6VR1 - chains A and B of the 3 polymer chains in the assembly; structure by X-ray diffraction, 2.37 A resolution.

[Chain A]
Protein: MHC class I antigen
Source organism: Homo sapiens
Notes: fragment: N-terminal residues, 1-275
UniProtKB: Q861F7 (Q861F7_HUMAN); numbering as in UniProt (aligned over 1-275)
Chain sequence (293 residues; numbered 0 to 292; the number before each row is that of its first residue; numbering starts at 0):
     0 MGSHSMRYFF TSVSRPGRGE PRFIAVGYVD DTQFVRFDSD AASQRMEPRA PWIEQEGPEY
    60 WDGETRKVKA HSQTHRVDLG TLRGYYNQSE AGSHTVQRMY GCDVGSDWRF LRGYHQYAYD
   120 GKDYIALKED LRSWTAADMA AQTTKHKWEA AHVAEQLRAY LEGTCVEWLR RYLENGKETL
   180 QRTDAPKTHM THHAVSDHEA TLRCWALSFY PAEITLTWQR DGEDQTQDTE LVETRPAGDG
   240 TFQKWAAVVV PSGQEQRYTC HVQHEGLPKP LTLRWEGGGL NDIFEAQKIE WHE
Unresolved in the structure: 0, 276-292
Sequence notes: initiating methionine (0); expression tag (276-292)
Disulfide bonds: C101-C164, C203-C259

[Chain B]
Protein: Beta-2-microglobulin
Source organism: Homo sapiens
UniProtKB: P61769 (B2MG_HUMAN); residues 2-100 here correspond to UniProt positions 21-119 (UniProt number = residue number + 19)
Chain sequence (100 residues; each row starts with the number of its first residue):
     1 MIQRTPKIQV YSRHPAENGK SNFLNCYVSG FHPSDIEVDL LKNGERIEKV EHSDLSFSKD
    61 WSFYLLYYTE FTPTEKDEYA CRVNHVTLSQ PKIVKWDRDM
Sequence notes: initiating methionine (1)
UniProt features mapped onto this chain:
  - modified residue: Q3 (Pyrrolidone carboxylic acid)
  - glycosylation: I2 (N-linked (Glc) (glycation) isoleucine), K20 (N-linked (Glc) (glycation) lysine), K42 (N-linked (Glc) (glycation) lysine), K49 (N-linked (Glc) (glycation) lysine), K59 (N-linked (Glc) (glycation) lysine), K92 (N-linked (Glc) (glycation) lysine), K95 (N-linked (Glc) (glycation) lysine)
Disulfide bonds: C26-C81

[How chain A and chain B interact]
Residue-residue contacts (51; chain A residue first):
  F8(A) with S56(B); F57(B)
  F9(A) with F57(B)
  T10(A) with L55(B); F57(B); F63(B)
  V12(A) with S34(B)
  I23(A) with L55(B)
  V25(A) with D54(B)
  Y27(A) with S56(B); Y64(B), hydrogen bond
  Q32(A) with D54(B), hydrogen bond
  R35(A) with D54(B), salt bridge
  R48(A) with D54(B), salt bridge
  H93(A) with M1(B)
  Q96(A) with H32(B), hydrogen bond; F57(B); W61(B), hydrogen bond (side chain-backbone); F63(B)
  R97(A) with F57(B)
  Q115(A) with W61(B)
  Y116(A) with W61(B)
  A117(A) with W61(B), hydrophobic
  D119(A) with M1(B); I2(B), hydrogen bond (backbone-backbone); H32(B)
  G120(A) with H32(B)
  K121(A) with M1(B)
  D122(A) with W61(B), hydrogen bond
  R202(A) with M100(B)
  W204(A) with D99(B)
  V231(A) with Q9(B)
  E232(A) with K7(B), salt bridge; Q9(B), hydrogen bond (backbone-side chain); S29(B), hydrogen bond
  T233(A) with Y27(B)
  R234(A) with Q9(B), hydrogen bond; Y11(B); Y27(B)
  P235(A) with Y11(B), hydrogen bond (backbone-side chain); N25(B); Y27(B)
  A236(A) with R13(B), hydrogen bond (backbone-side chain); N25(B), hydrogen bond (backbone-side chain)
  G237(A) with R13(B), hydrogen bond (backbone-side chain); L66(B)
  D238(A) with R13(B); H14(B), salt bridge
  Q242(A) with Y11(B); S12(B), hydrogen bond (side chain-backbone); R13(B), hydrogen bond (side chain-backbone)
Other interface residues (no listed pair), chain A (34 interface residues in all): S92, T94, M98
Other interface residues (no listed pair), chain B (25 interface residues in all): R4, D35

[Overview]
34 residues of chain A face 25 of chain B across their interface, with 15 hydrogen bonds and 4 salt bridges.
Polar pairs include R35(A)-D54(B), R48(A)-D54(B) and E232(A)-K7(B).
Here chain A is MHC class I antigen and chain B is Beta-2-microglobulin, both from Homo sapiens. Entry 6VR1
(Complex of HLA-A2, a class I MHC, with a p53 peptide) was determined by X-ray diffraction (same publication
as 6VQO, 6VR5, 6VRM, 6VRN, 6VTC and 6VTH).
